Entry 2R6C (X-ray diffraction, 4.00 A resolution); this record covers chains C and D of the 9 polymer chains in the assembly.

Chain C (and D):
Protein: Replicative helicase
From: Bacillus stearothermophilus
Notes: chain D of this document is another copy of the same molecule, construct and numbering; everything in this record applies to it too
UniProtKB: Q9X4C9 (Q9X4C9_BACST); residues 1-454 here = UniProt positions 1-454
Sequence (454 residues; each row starts with the number of its first residue):
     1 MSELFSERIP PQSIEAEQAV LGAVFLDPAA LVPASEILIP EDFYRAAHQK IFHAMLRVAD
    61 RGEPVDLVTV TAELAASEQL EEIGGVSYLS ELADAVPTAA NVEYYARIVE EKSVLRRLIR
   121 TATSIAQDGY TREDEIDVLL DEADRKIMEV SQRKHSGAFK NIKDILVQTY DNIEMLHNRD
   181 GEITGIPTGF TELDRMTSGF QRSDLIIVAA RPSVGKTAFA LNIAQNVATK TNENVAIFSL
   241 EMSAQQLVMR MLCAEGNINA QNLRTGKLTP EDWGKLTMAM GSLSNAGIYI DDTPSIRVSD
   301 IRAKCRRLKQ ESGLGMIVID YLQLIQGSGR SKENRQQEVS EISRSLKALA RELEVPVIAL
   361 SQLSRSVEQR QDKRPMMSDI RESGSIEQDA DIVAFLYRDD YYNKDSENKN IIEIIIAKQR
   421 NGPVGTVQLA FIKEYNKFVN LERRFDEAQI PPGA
Not modelled in the structure: 1-14, 150-182, 327-337, 364-373, 398-412, 442-454
Swiss-Prot annotation at these positions:
  - region: Lys-163 to Leu-176 (Linker helix)
  - active site: Glu-241 (Nucleophile)
  - binding site (ATP): Ser-213, Gly-215, Lys-216, Thr-217, Ala-218, Arg-250, Gln-362, Lys-418, Gln-419, Arg-420
  - binding site (ssDNA): Arg-381, Glu-382, Gly-384
  - site: Gln-362 (Gamma-phosphate sensor)

How chain C and chain D interact:
Residue-residue contacts (24):
  Glu-15(C) / Val-68(D)
  Glu-15(C) / Thr-71(D)  hydrogen bond
  Glu-15(C) / Leu-80(D)
  Glu-15(C) / Val-86(D)
  Ala-16(C) / Val-68(D)  hydrophobic
  Thr-98(C) / Asp-66(D)
  Asn-101(C) / Pro-64(D)
  Asn-101(C) / Asp-66(D)  hydrogen bond
  Tyr-104(C) / Val-58(D)
  Tyr-104(C) / Glu-63(D)  hydrogen bond
  Tyr-104(C) / Pro-64(D)  hydrogen bond (side chain-backbone)
  Tyr-104(C) / Thr-69(D)  hydrogen bond
  Tyr-105(C) / Asp-66(D)  hydrogen bond
  Tyr-105(C) / Val-68(D)  hydrogen bond (side chain-backbone)
  Tyr-105(C) / Thr-69(D)  hydrogen bond (side chain-backbone)
  Ile-108(C) / Ala-72(D)  hydrophobic
  Ala-303(C) / Val-32(D)  hydrophobic
  Ala-303(C) / Glu-36(D)
  Arg-306(C) / Val-32(D)
  Arg-307(C) / Glu-36(D)  salt bridge
  Arg-307(C) / Glu-103(D)  salt bridge
  Glu-341(C) / Asp-60(D)
  Arg-344(C) / Arg-61(D)
  Ser-345(C) / Arg-61(D)  hydrogen bond (backbone-backbone)
Other interface residues (no listed pair), chain C (17 interface residues in all): Ala-19, Lys-112, Ala-348, Glu-352
Other interface residues (no listed pair), chain D (19 interface residues in all): Ala-29, Ala-59, Gly-62, Ala-76

In short:
Chain C and chain D form an interface of 17 and 19 residues respectively, with 9 hydrogen bonds and 2 salt
bridges. Polar pairs include Arg-307(C)/Glu-36(D), Arg-307(C)/Glu-103(D) and Glu-15(C)/Thr-71(D). UniProt
lists active-site residue Glu-241(C), 10 ATP-binding residues and 3 ssDNA-binding residues on chain C.
Chain C and chain D are both Replicative helicase (Bacillus stearothermophilus); the structure, Crystal Form
BH2, was determined by X-ray diffraction, deposited together with 2R6D, 2R6A and 2R6E.
